1FN8 - chains A and B; structure by X-ray diffraction, 0.81 A resolution.

== Chain A ==
Name: Trypsin
Organism: Fusarium oxysporum
Notes: EC 3.4.21.4
UniProt: P35049 (TRYP_FUSOX); the construct lacks a stretch of the UniProt sequence and is renumbered around it, so the offset changes along the chain: 16-35 = UniProt 25-44; 37-59 = UniProt 45-67; 60-65 = UniProt 72-77; 69-76 = UniProt 80-87; 9 more segments
Amino-acid sequence (224 residues; each row starts with the number of its first residue; note: 13 numbers in that range are skipped by the numbering (no residue carries them; nothing is unmodelled there); a row labelled like 59A-59D holds insertion residues (59A, then the next letters in order)):
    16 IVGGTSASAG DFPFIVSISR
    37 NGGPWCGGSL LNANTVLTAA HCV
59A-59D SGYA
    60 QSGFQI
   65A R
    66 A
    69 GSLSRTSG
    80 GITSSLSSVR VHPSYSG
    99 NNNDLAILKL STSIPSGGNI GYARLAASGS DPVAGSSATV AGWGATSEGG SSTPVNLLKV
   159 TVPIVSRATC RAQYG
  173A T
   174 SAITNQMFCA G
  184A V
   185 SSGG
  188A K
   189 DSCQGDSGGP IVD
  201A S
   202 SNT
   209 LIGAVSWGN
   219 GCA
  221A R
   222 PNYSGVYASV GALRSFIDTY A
Cystine bridges: Cys-42/Cys-58, Cys-168/Cys-182, Cys-191/Cys-220
From the paper describing this entry:
  - conformationally variable residues (order/disorder transition): Gly-25 to Phe-27, Ser-72 to Gly-80, Tyr-94 to Asn-99, Thr-144 to Thr-151, Val-231 to Arg-235
  - binding site for Gly-ala-arg (chain B): Asp-189, Ser-190, Gly-219

== Chain B ==
Name: Gly-ala-arg
Amino-acid sequence (3 residues; each row starts with the number of its first residue):
     1 GAR

== Chain A / chain B interface ==
Contacting residue pairs (20):
  His-57(A) with Ala-2(B); Arg-3(B), hydrogen bond (side chain-backbone)
  Asp-189(A) with Arg-3(B), salt bridge
  Ser-190(A) with Arg-3(B), hydrogen bond
  Cys-191(A) with Arg-3(B)
  Gln-192(A) with Ala-2(B), hydrogen bond (side chain-backbone); Arg-3(B)
  Gly-193(A) with Arg-3(B), hydrogen bond (backbone-backbone)
  Asp-194(A) with Arg-3(B), hydrogen bond (backbone-backbone)
  Ser-195(A) with Arg-3(B), hydrogen bond (side chain-backbone)
  Val-213(A) with Arg-3(B)
  Ser-214(A) with Ala-2(B); Arg-3(B), hydrogen bond (backbone-backbone)
  Trp-215(A) with Gly-1(B); Arg-3(B)
  Gly-216(A) with Gly-1(B), hydrogen bond (backbone-backbone); Arg-3(B)
  Gly-219(A) with Arg-3(B), hydrogen bond (backbone-side chain)
  Cys-220(A) with Arg-3(B)
  Gly-226(A) with Arg-3(B)
Interface residues without a listed pair, chain A (16 interface residues in all): Tyr-228
Interface features reported in the paper:
  - pairs named by the authors: Asp-189(A)/Arg-3(B) (salt bridge), Ser-190(A)/Arg-3(B) (hydrogen bond), Gly-219(A)/Arg-3(B) (backbone contact)

== Summary ==
The interface between chain A and chain B involves 16 residues on one side and 3 on the other, with 9 hydrogen
bonds and 1 salt bridge. Polar contacts include Asp-189(A)/Arg-3(B), His-57(A)/Arg-3(B) and
Ser-190(A)/Arg-3(B). The paper describes a salt bridge between Asp-189(A) and Arg-3(B); a hydrogen bond
between Ser-190(A) and Arg-3(B); a backbone contact between Gly-219(A) and Arg-3(B). From the paper: a binding
site for Gly-ala-arg (chain B) at Asp-189(A), Ser-190(A) and Gly-219(A); conformational variability at
Gly-25(A), Ser-72(A) and Tyr-94(A) among others.
Chain A is Trypsin (Fusarium oxysporum) and chain B is Gly-ala-arg; the structure, Fusarium oxysporum trypsin
at atomic resolution, was determined by X-ray diffraction (same publication as 1FY4, 1FY5, 1GDN, 1GDQ and
1GDU).
